PDB entry 5W9J | electron microscopy, 4.80 A resolution (low resolution: residue-level contacts below are approximate; hydrogen-bond / salt-bridge calls are withheld) | chains D and A of the 12 polymer chains in the assembly

== Chain D (and A) ==
Protein: Spike glycoprotein
Source organism: Middle East respiratory syndrome-related coronavirus
Notes: engineered mutation(s): V1060P, L1061P; chain A of this document is another copy of the same molecule, construct and numbering; everything in this record applies to it too
Reference sequence: W5ZZF5 (W5ZZF5_9BETC); numbering as in UniProt (aligned over 1-1291)
Amino-acid sequence (1329 residues; numbered 1 to 1329; the number before each row is that of its first residue):
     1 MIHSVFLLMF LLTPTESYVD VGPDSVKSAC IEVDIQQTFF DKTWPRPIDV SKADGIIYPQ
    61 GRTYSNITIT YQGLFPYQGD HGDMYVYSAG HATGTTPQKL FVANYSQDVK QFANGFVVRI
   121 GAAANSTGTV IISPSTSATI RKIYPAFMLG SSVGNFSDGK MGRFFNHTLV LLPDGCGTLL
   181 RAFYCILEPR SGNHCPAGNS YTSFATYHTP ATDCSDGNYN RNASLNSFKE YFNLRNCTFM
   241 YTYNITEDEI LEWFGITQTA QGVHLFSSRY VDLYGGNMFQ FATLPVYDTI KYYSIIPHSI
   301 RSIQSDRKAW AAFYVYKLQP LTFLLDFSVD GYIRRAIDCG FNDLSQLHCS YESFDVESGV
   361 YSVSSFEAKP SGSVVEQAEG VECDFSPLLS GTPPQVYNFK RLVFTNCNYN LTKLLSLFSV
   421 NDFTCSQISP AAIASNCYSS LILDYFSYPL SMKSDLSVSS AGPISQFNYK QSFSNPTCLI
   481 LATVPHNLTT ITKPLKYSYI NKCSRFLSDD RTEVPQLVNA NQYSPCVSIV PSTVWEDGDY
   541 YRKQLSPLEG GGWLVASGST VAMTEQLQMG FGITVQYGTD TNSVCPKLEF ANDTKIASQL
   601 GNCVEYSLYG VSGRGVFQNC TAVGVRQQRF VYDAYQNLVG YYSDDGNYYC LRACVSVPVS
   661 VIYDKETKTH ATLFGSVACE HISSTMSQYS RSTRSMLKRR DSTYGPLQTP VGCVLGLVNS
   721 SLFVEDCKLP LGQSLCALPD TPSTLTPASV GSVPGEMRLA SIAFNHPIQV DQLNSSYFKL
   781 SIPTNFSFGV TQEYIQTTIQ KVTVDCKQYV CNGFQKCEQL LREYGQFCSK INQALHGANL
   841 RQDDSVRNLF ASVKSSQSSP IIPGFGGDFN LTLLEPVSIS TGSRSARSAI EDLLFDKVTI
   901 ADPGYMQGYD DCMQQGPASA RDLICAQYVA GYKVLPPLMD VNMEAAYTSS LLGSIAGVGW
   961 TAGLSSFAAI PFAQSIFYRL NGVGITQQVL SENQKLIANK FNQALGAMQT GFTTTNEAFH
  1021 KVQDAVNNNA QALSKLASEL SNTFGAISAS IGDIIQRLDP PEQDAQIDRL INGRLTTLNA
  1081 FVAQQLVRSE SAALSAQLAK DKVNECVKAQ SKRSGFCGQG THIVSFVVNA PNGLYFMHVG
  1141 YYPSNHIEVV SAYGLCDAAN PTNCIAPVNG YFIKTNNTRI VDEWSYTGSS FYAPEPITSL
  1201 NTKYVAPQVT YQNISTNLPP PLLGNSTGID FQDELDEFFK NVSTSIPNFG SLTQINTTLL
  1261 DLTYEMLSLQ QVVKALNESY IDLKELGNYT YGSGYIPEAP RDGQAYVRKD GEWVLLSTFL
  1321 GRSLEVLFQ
Not modelled in the structure: 1-752, 878-885, 1224-1329
Cystine bridges: C806-C828, C811-C817, C912-C925, C1106-C1117, C1156-C1164
Differences from the reference sequence: conflict F506 (Leu in W5ZZF5), A748 (Arg in W5ZZF5), G751 (Arg in W5ZZF5), P1060 (Val in W5ZZF5), P1061 (Leu in W5ZZF5); expression tag (1292-1329)

== Interface between chain D and chain A ==
Residue-residue contacts (55):
  K854(D) - N765(A)
  S855(D) - P767(A)
  S856(D) - P767(A)
  S856(D) - I768(A)
  Q857(D) - P767(A)
  Q857(D) - I768(A)
  Q857(D) - S781(A)
  S858(D) - P767(A)
  S858(D) - I768(A)
  S858(D) - Q769(A)
  S858(D) - V770(A)
  S859(D) - Q769(A)
  S859(D) - V770(A)
  P860(D) - Q769(A)
  P860(D) - V770(A)
  P860(D) - D771(A)
  M943(D) - A763(A)
  M943(D) - F764(A)
  A946(D) - F764(A)
  W960(D) - Y1171(A)
  T961(D) - N1169(A)
  T961(D) - G1170(A)
  T961(D) - Y1171(A)
  T961(D) - S1189(A)
  L964(D) - T1121(A)
  S965(D) - S781(A)
  S965(D) - H1146(A)
  S966(D) - L780(A)
  S966(D) - S781(A)
  S966(D) - Y1171(A)
  S966(D) - S1189(A)
  F967(D) - V770(A)
  F967(D) - K779(A)
  F967(D) - L780(A)
  F967(D) - S781(A)
  A968(D) - F778(A)
  A968(D) - K779(A)
  A969(D) - V770(A)
  A969(D) - D771(A)
  A969(D) - Q772(A)
  A969(D) - F778(A)
  I970(D) - Q772(A)
  I970(D) - F778(A)
  I970(D) - Y1153(A)
  P971(D) - Q772(A)
  P971(D) - Y1153(A)
  F972(D) - Q772(A)
  Q987(D) - Q1208(A)
  D1101(D) - F1116(A)
  N1104(D) - G1115(A)
  E1105(D) - R1113(A)
  R1113(D) - R1113(A)
  L1200(D) - Y1204(A)
  L1200(D) - V1205(A)
  L1200(D) - A1206(A)
Interface residues without a listed pair, chain D (30 interface residues in all): Y947, S950, A962, Q974
Interface residues without a listed pair, chain A (33 interface residues in all): I762, L773, V983, S1114, P1143, S1190

== Summary ==
30 residues of chain D and 33 residues of chain A are in contact.
Both chains are Spike glycoprotein (Middle East respiratory syndrome-related coronavirus). Entry 5W9J (MERS S
ectodomain trimer in complex with variable domain of neutralizing antibody G4) was determined by electron
microscopy, deposited together with 5VZR, 5W9H, 5W9I, 5W9K, 5W9L, 5W9M and 3 further entries.
